6DT8 - chains A and C of the 4 polymer chains in the assembly; structure by X-ray diffraction, 3.20 A resolution.

# Chain A
Name: RNAP1
Source organism: Enterobacteria phage N4
UniProt: Q8LTE4 (Q8LTE4_BPN4); numbering as in UniProt (aligned over 1-269)
Amino-acid sequence (269 residues; row label = number of the first residue in the row):
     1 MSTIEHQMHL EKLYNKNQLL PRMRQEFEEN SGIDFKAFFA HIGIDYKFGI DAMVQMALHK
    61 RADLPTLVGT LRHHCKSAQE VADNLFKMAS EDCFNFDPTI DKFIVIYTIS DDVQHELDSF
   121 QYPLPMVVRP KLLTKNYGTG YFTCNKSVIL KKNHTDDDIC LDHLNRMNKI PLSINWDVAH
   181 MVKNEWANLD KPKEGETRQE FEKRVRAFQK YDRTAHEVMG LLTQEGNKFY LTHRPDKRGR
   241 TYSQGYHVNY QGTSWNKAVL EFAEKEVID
Not modelled in the structure: 1, 191-206

# Chain C
Molecule: 49-nt DNA strand
Sequence (49 nucleotides; row label = number of the first residue in the row; numbers below 1 keep their minus sign (DA-2 is residue -2)):
    -2 AACCCACCAA AAAACGGTCT GCGAATCTCT CTGATTCGCA GACCGTTTT
Not modelled in the structure: -2, 11-46

# How chain A and chain C interact
Pairs across the interface - 20 pairs, chain A then chain C:
  Leu58(A) with DA7(C), base contact
  His59(A) with DA7(C), hydrogen bond to the base
  Lys60(A) with DA7(C), sugar contact; DA8(C), base contact
  Arg61(A) with DA8(C), phosphate contact; DA9(C), salt bridge to the phosphate
  Tyr122(A) with DC5(C), phosphate contact; DA6(C), hydrogen bond to the phosphate
  Leu150(A) with DA3(C), phosphate contact; DC4(C), phosphate contact
  Lys151(A) with DA3(C), salt bridge to the phosphate; DC4(C), phosphate contact
  Asp236(A) with DC2(C), phosphate contact; DA3(C), sugar contact
  Lys237(A) with DC2(C), salt bridge to the phosphate
  Arg238(A) with DC1(C), sugar contact; DC2(C), sugar contact
  Tyr242(A) with DA3(C), sugar contact
  Tyr246(A) with DC5(C), phosphate contact; DA6(C), phosphate contact
Interface residues without a listed pair, chain A (15 interface residues in all): Ile104, Val105, Asn153

# In short
The interface between chain A and chain C involves 15 residues on one side and 9 on the other, with 2 hydrogen
bonds and 3 salt bridges. Polar pairs include His59(A)-DA7(C), Tyr122(A)-DA6(C) and Arg61(A)-DA9(C).
Here chain A is RNAP1 (Enterobacteria phage N4) and chain C is a 49-nt DNA strand. Entry 6DT8 (Bacteriophage
N4 RNA polymerase II elongation complex 1) was determined by X-ray diffraction together with 6DT7 from the
same study.
